Entry 1RCX (X-ray diffraction, 2.40 A resolution); this record covers chains C and E of the 16 polymer chains in the assembly.

# Chain C
Protein: Ribulose bisphosphate carboxylase/oxygenase
From: Spinacia oleracea
Notes: EC 4.1.1.39
Reference sequence: P00870 (RBS1_SPIOL); residues 1-123 here correspond to UniProt positions 58-180 (UniProt number = residue number + 57)
Amino-acid sequence (123 residues; row label = number of the first residue in the row):
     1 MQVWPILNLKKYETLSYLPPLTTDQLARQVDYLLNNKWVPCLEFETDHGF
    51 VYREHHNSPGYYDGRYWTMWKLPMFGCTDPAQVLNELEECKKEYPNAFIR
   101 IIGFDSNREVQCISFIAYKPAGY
Differences from the reference sequence: conflict Q2 (Lys59 in P00870), I6 (Thr63 in P00870), L7 (Gln64 in P00870), L9 (Met66 in P00870), K11 (Arg68 in P00870), E109 (Gln166 in P00870), I113 (Val170 in P00870)

# Chain E
Protein: Ribulose bisphosphate carboxylase/oxygenase
From: Spinacia oleracea
Notes: EC 4.1.1.39
Reference sequence: P00875 (RBL_SPIOL); residue numbers follow UniProt; this construct covers 1-475
Amino-acid sequence (475 residues; row label = number of the first residue in the row):
     1 MSPQTETKASVGFKAGVKDYKLTYYTPEYETLDTDILAAFRVSPQPGVPP
    51 EEAGAAVAAESSTGTWTTVWTDGLTNLDRYKGRCYHIEPVAGEENQYICY
   101 VAYPLDLFEEGSVTNMFTSIVGNVFGFKALRALRLEDLRIPVAYVKTFQG
   151 PPHGIQVERDKLNKYGRPLLGCTIKPKLGLSAKNYGRAVYECLRGGLDFT
   201 KDDENVNSQPFMRWRDRFLFCAEALYKAQAETGEIKGHYLNATAGTCEDM
   251 MKRAVFARELGVPIVMHDYLTGGFTANTTLSHYCRDNGLLLHIHRAMHAV
   301 IDRQKNHGMHFRVLAKALRLSGGDHIHSGTVVGKLEGERDITLGFVDLLR
   351 DDYTEKDRSRGIYFTQSWVSTPGVLPVASGGIHVWHMPALTEIFGDDSVL
   401 QFGGGTLGHPWGNAPGAVANRVALEACVQARNEGRDLAREGNTIIREATK
   451 WSPELAAACEVWKEIKFEFPAMDTV
Not modelled in the structure: 1-8
Ligand contacts:
  - ribulose-1,5-diphosphate (RUB), molecule 1: T65, W66, N123
  - ribulose-1,5-diphosphate (RUB), molecule 2: T173, K175, K177, K201, D203, E204, H294, R295, H298, H327, G329, K334, L335, V377, S379, G380, G381, Q401, F402, G403, G404

# Chain C / chain E interface
Contacting residue pairs (18):
  V39(C) - S10(E)
  M69(C) - W70(E)  hydrophobic
  L72(C) - F13(E)  hydrophobic
  L72(C) - W70(E)  hydrophobic
  P73(C) - W70(E)
  F75(C) - S10(E)
  F75(C) - V11(E)
  F75(C) - G12(E)
  F75(C) - W70(E)
  F75(C) - G73(E)
  G76(C) - S10(E)  hydrogen bond (backbone-side chain)
  S106(C) - G73(E)
  S106(C) - L74(E)
  S106(C) - T75(E)
  S106(C) - N76(E)  hydrogen bond (backbone-backbone)
  N107(C) - N76(E)  hydrogen bond
  E109(C) - L74(E)
  E109(C) - T75(E)
Also at the interface, not in a pair above, chain C (10 interface residues in all): F104
Also at the interface, not in a pair above, chain E (10 interface residues in all): R79

# Overview
Chain C and chain E each contribute 10 residues to their interface, with 3 hydrogen bonds. Polar pairs include
G76(C)-S10(E), N107(C)-N76(E) and S106(C)-N76(E). Bound to chain E: ribulose-1,5-diphosphate.
Here chain C is Ribulose bisphosphate carboxylase/oxygenase and chain E is Ribulose bisphosphate
carboxylase/oxygenase, both from Spinacia oleracea. Entry 1RCX (Non-activated spinach rubisco in complex with
its substrate ribulose-1,5-bisphosphate) was determined by X-ray diffraction, deposited together with 1RXO.
